4EWS - chain A; structure by X-ray diffraction, 2.59 A resolution.

== Chain A ==
Protein: CETP
Source organism: Homo sapiens
Reference sequence: P11597 (CETP_HUMAN); residues 1-476 here correspond to UniProt positions 18-493 (UniProt number = residue number + 17)
Sequence (476 residues; each row starts with the number of its first residue):
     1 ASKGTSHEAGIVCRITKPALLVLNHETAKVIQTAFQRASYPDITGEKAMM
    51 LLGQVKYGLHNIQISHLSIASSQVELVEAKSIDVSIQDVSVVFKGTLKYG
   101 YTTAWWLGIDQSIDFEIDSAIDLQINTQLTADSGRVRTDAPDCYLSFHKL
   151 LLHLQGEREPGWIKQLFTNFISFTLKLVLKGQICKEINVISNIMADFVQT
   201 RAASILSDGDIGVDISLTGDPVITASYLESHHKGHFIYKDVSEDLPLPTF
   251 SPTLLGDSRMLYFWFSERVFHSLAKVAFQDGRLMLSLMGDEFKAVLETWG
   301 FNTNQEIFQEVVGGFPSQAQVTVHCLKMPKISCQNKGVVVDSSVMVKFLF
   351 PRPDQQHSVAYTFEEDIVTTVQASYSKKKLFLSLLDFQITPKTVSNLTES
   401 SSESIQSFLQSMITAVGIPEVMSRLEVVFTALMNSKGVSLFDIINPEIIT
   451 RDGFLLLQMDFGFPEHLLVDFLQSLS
Disordered / not traced: 1-4
Differences from the reference sequence: engineered mutation Ala-1 (Cys18 in P11597), Asp-88 (Asn105 in P11597), Ala-131 (Cys148 in P11597), Asp-240 (Asn257 in P11597), Asp-341 (Asn358 in P11597), Ile-405 (Val422 in P11597)
Disulfides: Cys-143/Cys-184
Glycans and other covalent adducts: glycan linked to Asn-396
Residues lining bound ligands:
  - Torcetrapib (0RP; ethyl (2R,4S)-4-{[3,5-bis(trifluoromethyl)benzyl](methoxycarbonyl)amino}-2-ethyl-6-(trifluoromethyl)-3,4-dihydroquinoline-1(2H )-carboxylate): Ile-11, Val-12, Cys-13, Ile-15, Leu-129, Val-136, Ala-195, Val-198, Gln-199, Arg-201, Ala-202, Ile-205, Leu-206, Ile-215, Leu-217, Pro-221, Leu-228, Glu-229, Ser-230, His-232, Leu-261, Phe-263, Phe-265, Phe-441
  - cholesteryl oleate (2OB), molecule 1: Ile-15, Leu-20, Leu-23, Thr-27, Val-30, Ile-31, Ile-82, Val-84, Ile-125, Thr-127, Thr-138, Ile-187, Ser-191, Met-194, Val-198, Leu-206, Leu-228, Leu-261, Phe-263, Phe-265, Phe-441, Leu-457, Met-459, Phe-461, Phe-463
  - cholesteryl oleate (2OB), molecule 2: Phe-270, Leu-273, Leu-287, Phe-292, Val-295, Leu-296, Val-321, Val-323, Val-338, Val-340, Ser-342, Val-344, Val-346, Phe-348, Ile-367, Thr-369, Val-371, Ala-373, Tyr-375, Leu-380, Leu-382, Met-412, Ile-413, Val-416, Gly-417, Ile-418, Val-421, Met-422, Leu-425, Phe-429, Met-433, Val-438, Ile-443, Pro-446, Ile-448, Leu-455, Leu-457, Met-459
  - 1,2-dilinoleoyl-sn-glycero-3-phosphocholine (DLP): Ile-205, Leu-206, Ser-207, Asp-208, Ile-211, Phe-236, Phe-265, Val-269, Leu-273, Ala-277, Arg-282, Leu-283, Met-284, Leu-285, Val-323, Cys-325, Pro-329, Ile-331, Val-340, Ser-342, Val-344, Val-421, Arg-424, Leu-425, Val-428, Phe-429, Leu-432, Met-433
Curated features (UniProtKB/Swiss-Prot):
  - glycosylation: Asn-396 (N-linked (GlcNAc...) asparagine)
Reported in the primary citation:
  - binding site for Torcetrapib: Ile-11, Cys-13, Leu-129, Val-136, Val-198, Gln-199, Ala-202, Ile-215, Pro-221, Leu-228, Ser-230, His-232, Phe-263
  - contacts within the chain: Cys-13/His-232, Cys-13/Phe-263, Ser-230/His-232 (hydrogen bond)
  - mutagenesis - C13A (Kd 44 nm), R201A (<3-fold), H232A (Kd 220 nm), F263A (Kd 35 nm): decreased binding to Torcetrapib
  - mutagenesis - H232A: increased catalytic activity
  - mutagenesis - C13A, R201A, F263A: unchanged catalytic activity

== In short ==
Bound to chain A: cholesteryl oleate, 1,2-dilinoleoyl-sn-glycero-3-phosphocholine and Torcetrapib. From the
paper: a binding site for Torcetrapib at Ile-11, Cys-13 and Leu-129 among others; C13A, R201A and H232A, among
others, reduce binding to Torcetrapib.
Chain A is CETP (Homo sapiens); the structure, Crystal structure of cholesteryl ester transfer protein in
complex with inhibitors, was determined by X-ray diffraction together with 4F2A from the same study.
